PDB entry 4PE5 | X-ray diffraction, 3.96 A resolution | chains B and D of the 4 polymer chains in the assembly

Chain B (and D):
Protein: Glutamate receptor ionotropic, NMDA 2B
Source organism: Rattus norvegicus
Notes: chain D of this document is another copy of the same molecule, construct and numbering; everything in this record applies to it too
UniProtKB: Q00960 (NMDE2_RAT); residue numbers follow UniProt; this construct covers 27-396, 403-852
Sequence (820 residues; each row starts with the number of its first residue; note: 6 numbers in that range are skipped by the numbering (no residue carries them; nothing is unmodelled there)):
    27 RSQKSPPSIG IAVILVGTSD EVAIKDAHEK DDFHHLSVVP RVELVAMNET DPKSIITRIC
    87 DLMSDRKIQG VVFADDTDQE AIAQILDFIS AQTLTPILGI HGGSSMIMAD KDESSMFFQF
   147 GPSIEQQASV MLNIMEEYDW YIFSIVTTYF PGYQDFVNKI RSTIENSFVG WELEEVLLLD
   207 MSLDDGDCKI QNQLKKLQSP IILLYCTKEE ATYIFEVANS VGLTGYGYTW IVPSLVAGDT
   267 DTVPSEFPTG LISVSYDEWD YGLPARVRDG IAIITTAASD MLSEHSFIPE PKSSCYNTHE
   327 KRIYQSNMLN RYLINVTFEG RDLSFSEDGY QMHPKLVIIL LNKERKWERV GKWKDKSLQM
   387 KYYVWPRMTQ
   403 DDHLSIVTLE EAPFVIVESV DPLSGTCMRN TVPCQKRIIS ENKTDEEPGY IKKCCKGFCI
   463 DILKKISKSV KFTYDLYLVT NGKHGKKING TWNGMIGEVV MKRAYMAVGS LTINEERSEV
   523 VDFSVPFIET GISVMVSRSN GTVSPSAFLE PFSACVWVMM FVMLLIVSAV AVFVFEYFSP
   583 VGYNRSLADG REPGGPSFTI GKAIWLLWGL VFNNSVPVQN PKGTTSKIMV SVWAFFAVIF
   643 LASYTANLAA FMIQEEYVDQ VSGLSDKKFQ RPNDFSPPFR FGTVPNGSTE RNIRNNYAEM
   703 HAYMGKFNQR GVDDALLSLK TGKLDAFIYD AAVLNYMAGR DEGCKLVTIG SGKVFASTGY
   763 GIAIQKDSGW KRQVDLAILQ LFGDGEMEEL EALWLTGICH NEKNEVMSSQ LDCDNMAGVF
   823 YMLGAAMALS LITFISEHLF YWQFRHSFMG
Unresolved in the structure: 27-29, 440-450, 540-550, 570-601, 616-629, 803-820, 842-852 (chain D: 27-31, 440-451, 541-549, 568-601, 615-629, 803-806, 839-852)
Differences from the reference sequence: engineered mutation Cys214 (Ser in Q00960), Asp348 (Asn in Q00960), Cys557 (Asp in Q00960), Ser588 (Cys in Q00960), Cys815 (Ile in Q00960), Ser838 (Cys in Q00960), Ser849 (Cys in Q00960)
Cystine bridges: Cys86-Cys321, Cys429-Cys456, Cys436-Cys457, Cys746-Cys801
Glycans and other covalent adducts: N-acetylglucosamine (NAG) linked to Asn74, Asn341, Asn688
Small-molecule neighbours:
  - glutamic acid (GLU): His486, Ser512, Leu513, Thr514, Arg519, Val686, Gly689, Ser690, Thr691, Tyr731, Asp732, Tyr762
  - Ifenprodil (QEL; 4-[(1R,2S)-2-(4-benzylpiperidin-1-yl)-1-hydroxypropyl]phenol): Ala107, Gln110, Ile111, Phe114, Tyr175, Phe176, Pro177, Met207, Glu236
Curated features (UniProtKB/Swiss-Prot):
  - region: Lys604 to Pro623 (Pore-forming)
  - binding site (Zn(2+)): His127, Glu284
  - binding site (L-glutamate): Thr514, Arg519, Ser690, Thr691, Asp732
  - site: Asn615 (Functional determinant of NMDA receptors)
  - glycosylation (N-linked (GlcNAc...) asparagine): Asn74, Asn341, Asn444, Asn491, Asn542, Asn688
  - mutagenesis: His60 (H60A: Normal zinc binding), His127 (H127A: Reduced zinc binding), Asp283 (D283A: Slightly reduced zinc binding), Glu284 (E284A: Reduced zinc binding), His311 (H311A: Normal zinc binding), His359 (H359A: Normal zinc binding)

Interface between chain B and chain D:
Inter-chain disulfides: Cys214(B)-Cys214(D)
Pairs across the interface (7; chain B residue first):
  Asp213(B) - Gln217(D)  hydrogen bond (backbone-side chain)
  Cys214(B) - Cys214(D)  disulfide
  Cys214(B) - Gln217(D)
  Gln217(B) - Asp213(D)  hydrogen bond (side chain-backbone)
  Gln217(B) - Asn218(D)
  Asn218(B) - Gln217(D)
  Asn218(B) - Asn218(D)  hydrogen bond
Also at the interface, not in a pair above, chain B (5 interface residues in all): Gly212

In short:
The interface between chain B and chain D involves 5 residues on one side and 4 on the other, with 1 disulfide
bond and 3 hydrogen bonds. Polar contacts include Asp213(B)-Gln217(D) and Asn218(B)-Asn218(D). Ligands of
chain B: Ifenprodil and glutamic acid.
Chain B and chain D are both Glutamate receptor ionotropic, NMDA 2B (Rattus norvegicus); the structure,
Crystal Structure of GluN1a/GluN2B NMDA Receptor Ion Channel, was determined by X-ray diffraction.
